7O5H - chains A and H of the 15 polymer chains in the assembly; structure by electron microscopy, 3.10 A resolution.

# Chain A
Molecule: 16S rRNA
Source organism: Escherichia coli
Sequence (964 nucleotides; numbered 1 to 1530; 566 numbers in that range are skipped by the numbering (no residue carries them; nothing is unmodelled there); the number before each row is that of its first residue):
     1 AAAUUGAAGAGUUUGAUCAUGGCUCAGAUUGAACGCUGGCGGCAGGCCUA
    51 ACACAUGCAAGUCGAACGGUAACAGGA
    92 UUGCUGACGAGUGGCGGACGGGUGAGUAAUGUCUGGGAAACUGCCUGAUG
   142 GAGGGGGAUAACUACUGGAAACGGUAGCUAAUACCGCAUAACGUCGCAAG
   192 ACCAAAGAGGGGGACCUUCGGGCCUCUUGCCAUCGGAUGUGCCCAGAUGG
   242 GAUUAGCUAGUAGGUGGGGUAACGGCUCACCUAGGCGACGAUCCCUAGCU
   292 GGUCUGAGAGGAUGACCAGCCACACUGGAACUGAGACACGGUCCAGACUC
   342 CUACGGGAGGCAGCAGUGGGGAAUAUUGCACAAUGGGCGCAAGCCUGAUG
   392 CAGCCAUGCCGCGUGUAUGAAGAAGGCCUUCGGGUUGUAAAGUACUUUCA
   442 GCGGGGAGGAAGGGAGUAAAGUUAAUACCUUUGCUCAUUGACGUUACCCG
   492 CAGAAGAAGCACCGGCUAACUCCGUGCCAGCAGCCGCGGUAAUACGGAGG
   542 GUGCAAGCGUUAAUCGGAAUUACUGGGCGUAAAGCGCACGCAGGCGGUUU
   592 GUUAAGUCAGAUGUGAAAUCCCCGGGCUCAACCUGGGAACUGCAUCUGAU
   642 ACUGGCAAGCUUGAGUCUCGUAGAGGGGGGUAGAAUUCCAGGUGUAGCGG
   692 UGAAAUGCGUAGAGAUCUGGAGGAAUACCGGUGGCGAAGGCGGCCCCCUG
   742 GACGAAGACUGACGCUCAGGUGCGAAAGCGUGGGGAGCAAACAGGAU
   796 CCUGGUAGUCCACGCCGUAAACGAUGUCGACUUGGAGGUUGUGCC
   846 GGCGUGGCUUCCGGAGCUAACGCGUUAAGUCGACCGCCUGGGGAGUACGG
   896 CCGCAAGGUUAAAACUCAAAUGAAUUGAC
  1068 GCUCGUGUUGUGAAAUGUUGGGU
  1095 UCCCGCAACGAGCG
  1392 GUACA
  1507 AACCGUAGGGGAACCUGCGGUUGG
Metal / ion sites: Mg2+ site 1: G11, U12, G22; Mg2+ site 2 near G21 (its only coordinating residue here); Mg2+ site 3 near A33 (its only coordinating residue here); Mg2+ site 4 near G46 (its only coordinating residue here); Mg2+ site 5: C48, G115; Mg2+ site 6 near A53 (its only coordinating residue here); Mg2+ site 7: A59, U387; Mg2+ site 8: G61, U62, G105; Mg2+ site 9 near A71 (its only coordinating residue here); Mg2+ site 10 near G100 (its only coordinating residue here); Mg2+ site 11: G107, G326; Mg2+ site 12: A109, G331; 79 more Mg2+ sites not listed
From the paper describing this entry:
  - contacts within the chain: G1515-A1518 (pi stacking)
  - conformationally variable residues (side-chain flip): G1516, A1519

# Chain H
Name: 30S ribosomal protein S8
Source organism: Escherichia coli
UniProtKB: H4JDM0 (H4JDM0_ECOLX); residue numbers follow UniProt; this construct covers 2-130
Sequence (129 residues; each row starts with the number of its first residue):
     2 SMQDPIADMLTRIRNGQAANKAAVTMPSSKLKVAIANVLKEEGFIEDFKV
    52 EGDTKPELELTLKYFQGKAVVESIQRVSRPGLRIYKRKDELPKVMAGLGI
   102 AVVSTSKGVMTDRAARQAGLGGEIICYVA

# Chain A / chain H interface
Residue-residue contacts (69; chain A residue first):
  C586(A) with Gln4(H), hydrogen bond to the sugar; Pro81(H), phosphate contact
  G587(A) with Met3(H), sugar contact; Gln4(H), sugar contact; Pro81(H), phosphate contact; Arg84(H), salt bridge to the phosphate
  G588(A) with Met3(H), sugar contact; Pro6(H), phosphate contact
  U589(A) with Pro6(H), phosphate contact; Ser30(H), phosphate contact
  U590(A) with Ser30(H), phosphate contact; Lys31(H), hydrogen bond to the phosphate
  U591(A) with Lys31(H), salt bridge to the phosphate
  G597(A) with Tyr86(H), hydrogen bond to the base
  U598(A) with Tyr86(H), sugar contact
  C599(A) with Lys87(H), sugar contact; Arg88(H), phosphate contact; Gly122(H), hydrogen bond to the sugar; Gly123(H), sugar contact
  A600(A) with Arg88(H), phosphate contact; Lys89(H), hydrogen bond to the phosphate; Gly120(H), sugar contact
  G633(A) with Arg88(H), salt bridge to the phosphate
  A640(A) with Ser107(H), hydrogen bond to the sugar; Lys108(H), hydrogen bond to the phosphate
  U641(A) with Ser107(H), sugar contact
  A642(A) with Ser105(H), hydrogen bond to the base; Thr106(H), base contact; Ser107(H), base contact; Gly109(H), sugar contact; Val110(H), sugar contact
  C643(A) with Lys31(H), salt bridge to the phosphate; Ser105(H), hydrogen bond to the sugar; Glu124(H), hydrogen bond to the sugar
  U644(A) with Arg84(H), sugar contact
  U652(A) with Thr55(H), sugar contact
  U653(A) with Lys56(H), hydrogen bond to the sugar
  G755(A) with Gln4(H), base contact
  C756(A) with Ser2(H), hydrogen bond to the sugar; Gln4(H), hydrogen bond to the base
  C823(A) with Ser2(H), hydrogen bond to the sugar
  G824(A) with Ser2(H), hydrogen bond to the sugar; Met3(H), sugar contact
  A825(A) with Met3(H), sugar contact; Asp9(H), hydrogen bond to the sugar; Arg13(H), hydrogen bond to the phosphate
  C826(A) with Arg13(H), salt bridge to the phosphate; Asn16(H), hydrogen bond to the base
  U827(A) with Asn16(H), sugar contact; Ala20(H), sugar contact; Lys22(H), hydrogen bond to the phosphate
  U828(A) with Lys22(H), salt bridge to the phosphate
  G874(A) with Asn16(H), base contact
  U875(A) with Thr12(H), base contact; Arg15(H), hydrogen bond to the sugar; Asn16(H), hydrogen bond to the sugar
  C876(A) with Ala8(H), sugar contact; Thr12(H), hydrogen bond to the sugar; Arg15(H), hydrogen bond to the phosphate
  G877(A) with Ser2(H), base contact; Asp5(H), sugar contact; Ala8(H), sugar contact; Arg80(H), phosphate contact; Pro81(H), phosphate contact
  A878(A) with Gln4(H), hydrogen bond to the sugar; Arg80(H), salt bridge to the phosphate; Pro81(H), phosphate contact; Gly82(H), hydrogen bond to the phosphate
  C879(A) with Gly82(H), phosphate contact
Interface residues without a listed pair, chain A (35 interface residues in all): G585, G601, U632
Interface residues without a listed pair, chain H (41 interface residues in all): Ser29, Leu32, Arg77, Leu83, Asp90, Leu121

# Summary
35 residues of chain A and 41 residues of chain H are in contact; the contacts include 25 hydrogen bonds and 7
salt bridges. Polar pairs include G597(A)-Tyr86(H), A642(A)-Ser105(H) and C756(A)-Gln4(H). G11(A), U12(A) and
G22(A) form the Mg2+ site 1. From the paper: conformational variability at G1516(A) and A1519(A); contacts
within the chain involving A1518(A) and G1515(A).
Chain A is 16S rRNA and chain H is 30S ribosomal protein S8, both from Escherichia coli; the structure,
Ribosomal methyltransferase KsgA bound to small ribosomal subunit, was determined by electron microscopy.
